9ME8 - chains A and B; structure by X-ray diffraction, 2.93 A resolution.

== Chain A ==
Molecule: Maltose/maltodextrin-binding periplasmic protein, Sentrin-specific protease 3
From: Homo sapiens
Notes: EC 3.4.22.-
UniProtKB: chimeric construct of P0AEY0, Q9H4L4: residues 1-358 from P0AEY0 (MALE_ECO57) positions 27-384 (UniProt number = residue number + 26); residues 1311-1574 from Q9H4L4 positions 311-574 (UniProt number = residue number - 1000)
Amino-acid sequence (635 residues; numbered 0 to 1574; 940 numbers in that range are skipped by the numbering (no residue carries them; nothing is unmodelled there); the number before each row is that of its first residue; numbering starts at 0):
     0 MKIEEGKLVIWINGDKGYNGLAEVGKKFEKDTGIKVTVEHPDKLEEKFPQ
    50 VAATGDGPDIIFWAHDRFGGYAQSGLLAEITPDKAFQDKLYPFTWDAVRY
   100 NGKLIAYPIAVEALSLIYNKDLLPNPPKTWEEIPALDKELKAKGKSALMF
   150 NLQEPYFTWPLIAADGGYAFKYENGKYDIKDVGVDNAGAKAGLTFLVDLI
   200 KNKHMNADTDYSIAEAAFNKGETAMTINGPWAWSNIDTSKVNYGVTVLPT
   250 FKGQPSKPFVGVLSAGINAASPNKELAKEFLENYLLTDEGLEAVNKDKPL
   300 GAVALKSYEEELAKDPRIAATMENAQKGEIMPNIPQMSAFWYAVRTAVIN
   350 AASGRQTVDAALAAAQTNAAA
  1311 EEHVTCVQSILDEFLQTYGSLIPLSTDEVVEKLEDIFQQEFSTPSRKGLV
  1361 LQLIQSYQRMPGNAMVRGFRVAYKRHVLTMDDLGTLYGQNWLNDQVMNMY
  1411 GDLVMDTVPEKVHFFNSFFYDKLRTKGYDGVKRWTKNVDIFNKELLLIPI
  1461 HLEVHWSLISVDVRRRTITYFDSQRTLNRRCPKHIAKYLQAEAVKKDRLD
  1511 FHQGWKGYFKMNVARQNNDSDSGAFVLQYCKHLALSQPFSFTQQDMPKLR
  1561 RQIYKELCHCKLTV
Not modelled in the structure: 0
Construct notes: initiating methionine (0); linker (359-370); engineered mutation Ser-1532 (Cys532 in Q9H4L4)
UniProt features mapped onto this chain:
  - active site: His-1465, Asp-1482
Reported in the primary citation:
  - catalytic residues: His-1465, Asp-1482

== Chain B ==
Molecule: Proline-, glutamic acid- and leucine-rich protein 1
UniProtKB: Q8IZL8 (PELP1_HUMAN); residues 764-781 here = UniProt positions 764-781
Amino-acid sequence (18 residues; each row starts with the number of its first residue):
   764 AFVHYDKEEASDVEISLE

== Chain A / chain B interface ==
Contacting residue pairs (48; chain A residue first):
  Gln-1484(A) / His-767(B)  hydrogen bond (backbone-side chain)
  Arg-1485(A) / His-767(B)  hydrogen bond (backbone-side chain)
  Arg-1485(A) / Tyr-768(B)  hydrogen bond (side chain-backbone)
  Arg-1485(A) / Asp-769(B)  hydrogen bond (side chain-backbone)
  Arg-1485(A) / Lys-770(B)
  Arg-1485(A) / Glu-771(B)  salt bridge
  Thr-1486(A) / Phe-765(B)
  Thr-1486(A) / Val-766(B)
  Thr-1486(A) / His-767(B)  hydrogen bond
  Leu-1487(A) / Phe-765(B)
  Leu-1487(A) / Val-766(B)  hydrogen bond (backbone-backbone)
  Leu-1487(A) / Tyr-768(B)
  Leu-1487(A) / Ile-778(B)  hydrophobic
  Asn-1488(A) / Ala-764(B)
  Asn-1488(A) / Phe-765(B)
  Arg-1489(A) / Ala-764(B)  hydrogen bond (backbone-backbone)
  Pro-1492(A) / Ile-778(B)  hydrophobic
  Pro-1492(A) / Leu-780(B)
  Lys-1493(A) / Ser-779(B)
  Lys-1493(A) / Leu-780(B)
  Lys-1493(A) / Glu-781(B)  hydrogen bond (side chain-backbone)
  Ala-1496(A) / Leu-780(B)  hydrophobic
  Trp-1515(A) / Leu-780(B)
  Lys-1516(A) / Glu-777(B)
  Lys-1516(A) / Leu-780(B)
  Gly-1517(A) / Val-776(B)
  Gly-1517(A) / Glu-777(B)
  Gly-1517(A) / Ile-778(B)  hydrogen bond (backbone-backbone)
  Gly-1517(A) / Leu-780(B)
  Tyr-1518(A) / Val-776(B)
  Tyr-1518(A) / Glu-777(B)
  Tyr-1518(A) / Ile-778(B)
  Phe-1519(A) / Tyr-768(B)  hydrophobic
  Phe-1519(A) / Asp-775(B)
  Phe-1519(A) / Val-776(B)  hydrogen bond (backbone-backbone)
  Lys-1520(A) / Asp-775(B)  salt bridge
  Met-1521(A) / Tyr-768(B)  hydrophobic
  Met-1521(A) / Lys-770(B)
  Met-1521(A) / Glu-771(B)
  Met-1521(A) / Glu-772(B)
  Met-1521(A) / Ser-774(B)
  Met-1521(A) / Asp-775(B)  hydrogen bond (backbone-side chain)
  Met-1521(A) / Val-776(B)  hydrophobic
  Asn-1522(A) / Glu-771(B)  hydrogen bond (backbone-side chain)
  Asn-1522(A) / Glu-772(B)
  Asn-1522(A) / Ala-773(B)  hydrogen bond (side chain-backbone)
  Val-1523(A) / Glu-771(B)
  Arg-1525(A) / Glu-771(B)  salt bridge
Interface residues without a listed pair, chain A (22 interface residues in all): Leu-1462, Ile-1478, Arg-1490
The authors on this interface:
  - interface residues, chain B: Phe-765(B), Val-776(B)

== Summary ==
The interface between chain A and chain B involves 22 residues on one side and 18 on the other; the contacts
include 13 hydrogen bonds and 3 salt bridges. Polar pairs include Arg-1485(A)/Glu-771(B),
Lys-1520(A)/Asp-775(B) and Arg-1525(A)/Glu-771(B). From the paper: catalytic residues His-1465(A) and
Asp-1482(A); interface residues Phe-765(B) and Val-776(B).
Chain A is Maltose/maltodextrin-binding periplasmic protein, Sentrin-specific protease 3 (Homo sapiens) and
chain B is Proline-, glutamic acid- and leucine-rich protein 1; the structure, Co-crystal structure of maltose
binding protein (MBP)-human SENP3 fusion protein in complex with PELP1 peptide, was determined by X-ray
diffraction.
